PDB entry 4CN6 | X-ray diffraction, 2.29 A resolution | chains A and B

[Chain A (and B)]
Name: Alpha-1,4-glucan\:maltose-1-phosphate maltosyltransferase 1
Source organism: Streptomyces coelicolor
Notes: EC 2.4.99.16; chain B of this document is another copy of the same molecule, construct and numbering; everything in this record applies to it too
UniProt: Q9L1K2 (GLGE1_STRCO); numbering as in UniProt (aligned over 1-675)
Amino-acid sequence (695 residues; each row starts with the number of its first residue; numbers below 1 keep their minus sign (Met-19 is residue -19)):
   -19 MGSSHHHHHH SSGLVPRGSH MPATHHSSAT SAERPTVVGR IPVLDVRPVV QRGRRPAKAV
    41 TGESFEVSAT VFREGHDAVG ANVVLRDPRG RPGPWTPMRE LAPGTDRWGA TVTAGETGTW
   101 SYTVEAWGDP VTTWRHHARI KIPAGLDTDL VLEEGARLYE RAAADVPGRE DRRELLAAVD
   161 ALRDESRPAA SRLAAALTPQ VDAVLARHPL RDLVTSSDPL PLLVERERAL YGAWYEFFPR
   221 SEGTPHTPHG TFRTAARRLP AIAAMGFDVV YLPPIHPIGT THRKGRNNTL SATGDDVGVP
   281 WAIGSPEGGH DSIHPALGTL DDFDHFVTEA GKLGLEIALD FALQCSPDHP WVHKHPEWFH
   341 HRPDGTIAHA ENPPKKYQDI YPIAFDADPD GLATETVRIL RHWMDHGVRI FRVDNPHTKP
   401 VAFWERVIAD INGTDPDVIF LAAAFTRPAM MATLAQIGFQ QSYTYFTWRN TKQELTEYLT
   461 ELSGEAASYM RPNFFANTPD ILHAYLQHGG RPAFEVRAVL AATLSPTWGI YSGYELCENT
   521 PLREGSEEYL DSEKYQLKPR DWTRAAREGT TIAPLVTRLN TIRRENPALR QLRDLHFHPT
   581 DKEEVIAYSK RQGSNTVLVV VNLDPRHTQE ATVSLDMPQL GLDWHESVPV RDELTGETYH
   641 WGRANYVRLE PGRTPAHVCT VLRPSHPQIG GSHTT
Not modelled in the structure: -19 to 14, 664-675
Construct notes: expression tag (-19 to 0); engineered mutation Ala423 (Glu in Q9L1K2)
UniProt features mapped onto this chain:
  - active site: Asp394 (Nucleophile)
  - binding site (alpha-maltose 1-phosphate): Lys264, Gln324, Asp359, Asn395, Lys534, Tyr535
  - site: Asp480 (Transition state stabilizer)
From the paper describing this entry:
  - mutagenesis - D394A: decreased catalytic activity

[Chain A / chain B interface]
Residue-residue contacts (78):
  Thr16(A) - Ala402(B)
  Thr16(A) - Glu405(B)
  Val17(A) - Arg34(B)
  Val17(A) - Glu405(B)  hydrogen bond (backbone-side chain)
  Val18(A) - Ala402(B)
  Val18(A) - Glu405(B)  hydrogen bond (backbone-side chain)
  Val18(A) - Ile437(B)  hydrophobic
  Gly19(A) - Ala402(B)
  Arg20(A) - Asp366(B)  salt bridge
  Arg20(A) - Pro400(B)
  Leu24(A) - Thr433(B)
  Asp25(A) - Arg32(B)  salt bridge
  Val26(A) - Arg32(B)  hydrogen bond (backbone-side chain)
  Val29(A) - Arg32(B)
  Arg32(A) - Asp25(B)  salt bridge
  Arg32(A) - Val26(B)  hydrogen bond (side chain-backbone)
  Arg32(A) - Val29(B)
  Arg34(A) - Val17(B)
  Arg34(A) - Asp198(B)  salt bridge
  Phe52(A) - Ala429(B)  hydrophobic
  Phe52(A) - Met430(B)  hydrophobic
  Phe52(A) - Thr433(B)
  Arg53(A) - Met430(B)
  Glu54(A) - His397(B)
  Glu54(A) - Thr398(B)
  Glu54(A) - Lys399(B)
  Glu54(A) - Pro400(B)
  Glu54(A) - Met430(B)
  Gly55(A) - His397(B)  hydrogen bond (backbone-backbone)
  Gly55(A) - Thr398(B)
  His56(A) - Glu351(B)  hydrogen bond (side chain-backbone)
  His56(A) - Asn352(B)
  His56(A) - Pro353(B)
  Gly84(A) - Arg427(B)
  Asp86(A) - Arg427(B)  salt bridge
  Asp86(A) - Ala429(B)
  Leu130(A) - Pro343(B)
  Leu130(A) - Asp344(B)
  Glu133(A) - Pro343(B)
  Glu134(A) - Arg342(B)  salt bridge
  Glu134(A) - Pro343(B)
  Arg137(A) - Pro343(B)
  Leu193(A) - Asp366(B)
  Asp198(A) - Arg34(B)  salt bridge
  Arg342(A) - Asp127(B)  salt bridge
  Arg342(A) - Glu134(B)  salt bridge
  Pro343(A) - Leu130(B)
  Pro343(A) - Glu134(B)
  Pro343(A) - Arg137(B)
  Asp344(A) - Leu130(B)
  Glu351(A) - His56(B)  hydrogen bond (backbone-side chain)
  Asn352(A) - His56(B)
  Pro353(A) - His56(B)
  Asp366(A) - Arg20(B)  salt bridge
  His397(A) - Glu54(B)
  His397(A) - Gly55(B)  hydrogen bond (backbone-backbone)
  Thr398(A) - Glu54(B)
  Thr398(A) - Gly55(B)
  Lys399(A) - Glu54(B)
  Pro400(A) - Arg20(B)
  Pro400(A) - Glu54(B)
  Ala402(A) - Thr16(B)
  Ala402(A) - Val18(B)
  Ala402(A) - Gly19(B)
  Glu405(A) - Thr16(B)
  Glu405(A) - Val17(B)  hydrogen bond (side chain-backbone)
  Glu405(A) - Val18(B)  hydrogen bond (side chain-backbone)
  Arg427(A) - Gly84(B)
  Arg427(A) - Asp86(B)  salt bridge
  Ala429(A) - Thr50(B)
  Ala429(A) - Phe52(B)  hydrophobic
  Ala429(A) - Asp86(B)
  Met430(A) - Phe52(B)  hydrophobic
  Met430(A) - Arg53(B)
  Met430(A) - Glu54(B)
  Thr433(A) - Leu24(B)
  Thr433(A) - Phe52(B)
  Ile437(A) - Val18(B)  hydrophobic
Other interface residues (no listed pair), chain A (51 interface residues in all): Pro22, Gln31, Arg35, Thr50, Asp127, Leu200, Thr346, Val401, Arg406
Other interface residues (no listed pair), chain B (51 interface residues in all): Pro22, Gln31, Arg35, Val131, Glu133, Leu193, Leu200, Val401, Arg406

[Overview]
The chain A/chain B interface involves 51 residues from each chain; the contacts include 10 hydrogen bonds and
11 salt bridges. Polar pairs include Arg20(A)-Asp366(B), Asp25(A)-Arg32(B) and Arg34(A)-Asp198(B). Curated
annotation (UniProt) lists active-site residue Asp394(A) and 6 alpha-maltose 1-phosphate-binding residues on
chain A. From the paper: D394A of chain A reduces catalytic activity.
Both chains are Alpha-1,4-glucan\:maltose-1-phosphate maltosyltransferase 1 (Streptomyces coelicolor). Entry
4CN6 (GlgE isoform 1 from Streptomyces coelicolor E423A mutant with maltose bound) was determined by X-ray
diffraction together with 4CN1 and 4CN4 from the same study.
